9QCL - chains D and E of the 14 polymer chains in the assembly; structure by electron microscopy, 3.70 A resolution.

# Chain D (and E)
Protein: ATP-dependent Clp protease ATP-binding subunit ClpC
Source organism: Staphylococcus aureus
Notes: chain E of this document is another copy of the same molecule, construct and numbering; everything in this record applies to it too
Reference sequence: Q2G0P5 (CLPC_STAA8); numbering as in UniProt (aligned over 1-818)
Sequence (818 residues; numbered 1 to 818; the number before each row is that of its first residue):
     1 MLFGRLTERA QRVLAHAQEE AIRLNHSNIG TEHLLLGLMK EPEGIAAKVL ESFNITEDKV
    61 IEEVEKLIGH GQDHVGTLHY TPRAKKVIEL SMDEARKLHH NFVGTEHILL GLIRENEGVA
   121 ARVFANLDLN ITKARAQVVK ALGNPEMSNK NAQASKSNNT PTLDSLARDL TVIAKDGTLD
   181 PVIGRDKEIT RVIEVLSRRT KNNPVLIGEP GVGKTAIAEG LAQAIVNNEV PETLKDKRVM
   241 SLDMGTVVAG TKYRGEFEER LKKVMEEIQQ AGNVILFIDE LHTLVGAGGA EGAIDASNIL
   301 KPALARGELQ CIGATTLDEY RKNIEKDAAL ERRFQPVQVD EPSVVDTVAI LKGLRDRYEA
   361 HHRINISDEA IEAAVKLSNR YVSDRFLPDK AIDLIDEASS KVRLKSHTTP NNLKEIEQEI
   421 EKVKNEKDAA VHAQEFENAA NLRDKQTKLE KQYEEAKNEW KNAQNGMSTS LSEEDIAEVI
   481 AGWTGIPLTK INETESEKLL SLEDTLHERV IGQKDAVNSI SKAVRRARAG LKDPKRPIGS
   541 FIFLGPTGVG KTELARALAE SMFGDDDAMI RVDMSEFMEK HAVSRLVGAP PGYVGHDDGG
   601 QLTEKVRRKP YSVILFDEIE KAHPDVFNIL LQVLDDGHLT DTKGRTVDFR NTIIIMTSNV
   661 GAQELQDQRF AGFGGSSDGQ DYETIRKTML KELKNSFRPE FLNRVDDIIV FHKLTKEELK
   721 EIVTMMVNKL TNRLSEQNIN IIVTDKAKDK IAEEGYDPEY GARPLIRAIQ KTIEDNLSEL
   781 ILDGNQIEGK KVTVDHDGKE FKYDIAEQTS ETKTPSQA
Disordered / not traced: 143-158, 248-254, 280, 282-298, 595-600, 809-818
Small-molecule neighbours: ATP (adenosine-5'-triphosphate): Arg509, Val510, Ile511, Thr547, Gly548, Val549, Gly550, Lys551, Thr552, Glu553, Arg571, Asp617, Ile722, Met725, Met726, Ala762, Arg763
Swiss-Prot annotation at these positions:
  - binding site (ATP): Gly208 to Thr215, Gly545 to Thr552
From the paper describing this entry:
  - mutagenesis - T7D, R9A, E32A, K85A, E106A, D356A, E435A, F436A: increased catalytic activity on FITC-casein
  - mutagenesis - E32A/E106A: increased catalytic activity
  - mutagenesis - E106A: abolished catalytic activity on pArg
  - mutagenesis - R122A, N462A: unchanged catalytic activity on FITC-casein

# Chain D / chain E interface
Contacting residue pairs - 48 pairs, chain D then chain E:
  Asp180(D) with Arg199(E), salt bridge
  Arg357(D) with Arg199(E)
  Tyr358(D) with Arg199(E)
  His361(D) with Arg198(E), hydrogen bond (side chain-backbone); Arg199(E), hydrogen bond (side chain-backbone)
  His362(D) with Ser197(E)
  Asp393(D) with Arg198(E), salt bridge; Lys201(E)
  Asp396(D) with Arg198(E), salt bridge; Arg199(E); Thr200(E)
  Glu397(D) with Glu194(E); Arg198(E), salt bridge
  Ser400(D) with Glu194(E), hydrogen bond; Ser197(E), hydrogen bond (side chain-backbone)
  Lys401(D) with Glu194(E), hydrogen bond (backbone-side chain)
  Arg403(D) with Thr233(E)
  Leu404(D) with Glu194(E); Pro231(E), hydrophobic
  Asn425(D) with Gly4(E), hydrogen bond (side chain-backbone); Arg5(E), hydrogen bond (side chain-backbone); Asn101(E); Phe102(E)
  Glu426(D) with Thr7(E); Glu8(E), hydrogen bond (side chain-backbone)
  Ala429(D) with Phe102(E), hydrophobic
  His432(D) with Phe102(E); Leu142(E)
  Ala433(D) with Ile45(E), hydrophobic
  Gln434(D) with Leu142(E)
  Arg571(D) with Glu700(E)
  Asp573(D) with Glu700(E)
  Glu576(D) with Arg698(E), salt bridge
  Arg733(D) with Leu531(E)
  Leu734(D) with Leu531(E), hydrophobic
  Gln737(D) with Ala529(E)
  Tyr760(D) with Lys691(E)
  Arg763(D) with Asn703(E), hydrogen bond
  Arg767(D) with Arg686(E); Asp707(E), salt bridge
  Gln770(D) with Arg526(E), hydrogen bond
  Glu774(D) with Arg526(E), salt bridge; Leu531(E)
  Asp775(D) with Lys522(E), salt bridge; Arg526(E), salt bridge
  Glu779(D) with Arg525(E), salt bridge
  Leu782(D) with Ser496(E), hydrogen bond (backbone-side chain); Ala529(E), hydrophobic
Also at the interface, not in a pair above, chain D (40 interface residues in all): Glu117, Arg385, Lys414, Asp428, Trp460, Leu730, Ser778, Ile781
Also at the interface, not in a pair above, chain E (39 interface residues in all): Ile193, Glu229, Glu232, Gln335, Leu499, Leu500, Gly530, Lys532, Asp533, Glu683, Lys687

# In short
40 residues of chain D face 39 of chain E across their interface, with 11 hydrogen bonds and 10 salt bridges.
Among the polar pairs are Asp180(D)-Arg199(E), Asp393(D)-Arg198(E) and Asp396(D)-Arg198(E). The paper reports
that T7D, R9A and E32A of chain D, among others, increase catalytic activity on FITC-casein; E32A/E106A of
chain D increase catalytic activity; 11 substitutions were tested in all.
Both chains are ATP-dependent Clp protease ATP-binding subunit ClpC (Staphylococcus aureus). Entry 9QCL
(S.aureus ClpC tetradecameric resting state) was determined by electron microscopy, deposited together with
9QQR and 9QRW.
